PDB entry 3RL8 | X-ray diffraction, 2.20 A resolution | chains D and E of the 6 polymer chains in the assembly

# Chain D (and E)
Name: Disks large homolog 1
Source organism: Homo sapiens
Notes: chain E of this document is another copy of the same molecule, construct and numbering; everything in this record applies to it too
UniProtKB: Q12959 (DLG1_HUMAN); numbering as in UniProt (aligned over 315-410)
Sequence (105 residues; numbered 306 to 410; the number before each row is that of its first residue):
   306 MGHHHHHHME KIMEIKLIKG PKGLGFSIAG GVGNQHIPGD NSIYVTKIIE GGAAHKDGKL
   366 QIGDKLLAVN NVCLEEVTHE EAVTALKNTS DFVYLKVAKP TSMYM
Not modelled in the structure: 306-315, 410 (chain E: 306-315, 406-410)
Construct notes: expression tag (306-314)
Swiss-Prot annotation at these positions:
  - modified residue: Y399 (Phosphotyrosine)
Reported in the primary citation:
  - mutagenesis - Q340P (Kd 9.80 uM): decreased binding to APC-C11
  - specificity-determining residues: Q340

# Interface between chain D and chain E
Pairs across the interface - 12 pairs, chain D then chain E:
  G338(D) - Q340(E)  hydrogen bond (backbone-side chain)
  G338(D) - G344(E)
  N339(D) - Q340(E)  hydrogen bond (backbone-side chain)
  N339(D) - G344(E)
  Q340(D) - G338(E)  hydrogen bond (side chain-backbone)
  Q340(D) - N339(E)  hydrogen bond (side chain-backbone)
  Q340(D) - Q340(E)  hydrogen bond (backbone-side chain)
  Q340(D) - P343(E)
  P343(D) - N339(E)
  P343(D) - Q340(E)
  G344(D) - G338(E)
  G344(D) - N339(E)
Interface residues without a listed pair, chain D (6 interface residues in all): H341

# In short
6 residues of chain D face 5 of chain E across their interface, with 5 hydrogen bonds. Polar contacts include
G338(D)-Q340(E), N339(D)-Q340(E) and Q340(D)-Q340(E). From the paper: Q340P of chain D reduces binding to
APC-C11; the specificity determinant Q340(D).
Both chains are Disks large homolog 1 (Homo sapiens). Entry 3RL8 (Crystal structure of hDLG1-PDZ2 complexed
with APC) was determined by X-ray diffraction (same publication as 3RL7).
